Entry 3UX9 (X-ray diffraction, 2.80 A resolution); this record covers chains A and B.

# Chain A
Molecule: Interferon alpha-1/13
Organism: Homo sapiens
Reference sequence: P01562 (IFNA1_HUMAN); residues 1-166 here correspond to UniProt positions 24-189 (UniProt number = residue number + 23)
Sequence (169 residues; each row starts with the number of its first residue; numbers below 1 keep their minus sign (Ser-2 is residue -2)):
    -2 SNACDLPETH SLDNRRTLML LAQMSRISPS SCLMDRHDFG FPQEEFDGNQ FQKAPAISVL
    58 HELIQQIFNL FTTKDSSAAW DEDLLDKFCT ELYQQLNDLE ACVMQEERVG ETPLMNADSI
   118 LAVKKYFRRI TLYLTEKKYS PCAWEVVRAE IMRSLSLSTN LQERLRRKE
Unresolved in the structure: -2 to 8, 45-50, 103-112, 157-166
Construct notes: expression tag (-2 to 0)
Disulfide bonds: Cys29-Cys139
From the paper describing this entry:
  - contacts within the chain: Met21-Phe68, Met21-Phe85, Met21-Trp77
  - specificity-determining residues: Ser27, Met31
  - mutagenesis - H34G: decreased binding to ScFv antibody (chain B)
  - mutagenesis - Q40A, E147D: unchanged binding to ScFv antibody (chain B)

# Chain B
Molecule: ScFv antibody
Organism: Homo sapiens
Notes: antibody fragment or engineered binder
Sequence (256 residues; each row starts with the number of its first residue):
     1 MADIVLTQPP SVSGAPGQRV TISCSGSSSN IGSNYVSWYQ QLPGTAPKLL IYDNNQRPSG
    61 VPDRFSGSKS GTSASLAITG LQSEDEADYY CQVRDNNENE WVFGGGTKLT VLGSGGSTIT
   121 SYNVYYTKLS SSGSEVQLVE SGGGLVQPGG SLRLSCAASG FTFSSYAMSW VRQAPGKGLE
   181 WVSAISGSGG STYYADSVKG RFTISRDNSK NTLYLQMNSL RAEDTAVYYC ARYIDFGDHM
   241 DFWGQGTLVT VSSLEH
Unresolved in the structure: 1-3, 113-134, 255-256
Disulfide bonds: Cys24-Cys91, Cys156-Cys230

# Interface between chain A and chain B
Pairs across the interface (45; chain A residue first):
  Pro26(A) - Asp235(B)
  Pro26(A) - Phe236(B)  hydrophobic
  Ser27(A) - Ser165(B)
  Ser27(A) - Ala167(B)
  Ser27(A) - Ser186(B)
  Ser27(A) - Gly187(B)  hydrogen bond (backbone-backbone)
  Ser27(A) - Asp235(B)  hydrogen bond (backbone-backbone)
  Cys29(A) - Phe236(B)
  Leu30(A) - Arg94(B)  hydrogen bond (backbone-side chain)
  Leu30(A) - Trp101(B)
  Leu30(A) - Ala167(B)  hydrophobic
  Leu30(A) - Ser186(B)
  Leu30(A) - Asp235(B)
  Leu30(A) - Phe236(B)
  Leu30(A) - Gly237(B)
  Met31(A) - Arg94(B)
  Met31(A) - Asn99(B)
  Met31(A) - Glu100(B)
  Met31(A) - Trp101(B)  hydrophobic
  Met31(A) - Tyr193(B)  hydrophobic
  Asp32(A) - Arg94(B)
  Arg33(A) - Asn34(B)
  Arg33(A) - Tyr35(B)
  Arg33(A) - Asp53(B)  salt bridge
  Arg33(A) - Arg94(B)  hydrogen bond (backbone-side chain)
  Arg33(A) - Phe236(B)
  Arg33(A) - Asp238(B)  salt bridge
  His34(A) - Ser33(B)
  His34(A) - Asn34(B)
  His34(A) - Tyr35(B)
  Asp35(A) - Ser33(B)  hydrogen bond (backbone-backbone)
  Asp35(A) - Asn34(B)
  Asp35(A) - Tyr35(B)
  Asp35(A) - Asn54(B)  hydrogen bond
  Asp35(A) - Lys69(B)  salt bridge
  Gln40(A) - Asn55(B)  hydrogen bond
  Glu142(A) - Phe236(B)
  Val143(A) - Phe236(B)  hydrophobic
  Ala146(A) - Phe236(B)  hydrophobic
  Glu147(A) - Tyr35(B)  hydrogen bond
  Arg150(A) - Tyr35(B)  hydrogen bond
  Arg150(A) - Asp53(B)  salt bridge
  Arg150(A) - Asn55(B)  hydrogen bond
  Arg150(A) - Gln56(B)
  Leu154(A) - Gln56(B)
Other interface residues (no listed pair), chain A (19 interface residues in all): Ser25, Ser28, Phe36
Other interface residues (no listed pair), chain B (25 interface residues in all): Ser164, Tyr166, Ile185, Ser188
From the paper, about this interface:
  - specific contacts: Pro26(A)-Phe236(B), Pro26(A)-Asp235(B), Ser27(A)-Gly187(B), Cys29(A)-Phe236(B), Leu30(A)-Arg94(B), Met31(A)-Trp101(B), Arg33(A)-Tyr35(B), Arg33(A)-Asp53(B) (salt bridge), Arg33(A)-Phe236(B), Arg33(A)-Asn34(B), His34(A)-Tyr35(B), Asp35(A)-Tyr35(B), Asp35(A)-Ser33(B), Phe36(A)-Tyr35(B), Gln40(A)-Asn55(B), Glu142(A)-Phe236(B), Val143(A)-Phe236(B), Ala146(A)-Phe236(B), Glu147(A)-Tyr35(B), Arg150(A)-Tyr35(B), Arg150(A)-Asp53(B), Asn54(B)-Asp35(A), Lys69(B)-Asp35(A), Arg94(B)-Met31(A), Arg94(B)-Arg33(A), Asn99(B)-Met31(A), Asp238(B)-Arg33(A)
  - epitope / paratope residues, chain A: Pro26(A), Glu147(A)
  - hot spots on chain A (mutagenesis) - L30G, D35G: abolished binding to AIFNalpha1bIgG01
  - interface residues, chain B: Tyr35(B), Phe236(B)

# Overview
The interface between chain A and chain B involves 19 residues on one side and 25 on the other; the contacts
include 10 hydrogen bonds and 4 salt bridges. Among the polar pairs are Arg33(A)-Asp53(B), Arg33(A)-Asp238(B)
and Asp35(A)-Lys69(B). The authors report contacts between Pro26(A) and Phe236(B), Pro26(A) and Asp235(B) and
Ser27(A) and Gly187(B) among others; a salt bridge between Arg33(A) and Asp53(B). The paper reports that L30G
and D35G of chain A abolish binding to AIFNalpha1bIgG01; epitope/paratope residues Pro26(A) and Glu147(A); 5
substitutions were tested in all.
Here chain A is Interferon alpha-1/13 and chain B is ScFv antibody, both from Homo sapiens. Entry 3UX9
(Structural insights into a human anti-IFN antibody exerting therapeutic potential for systemic lupus
erythematosus) was determined by X-ray diffraction.
